Entry 7Z0T (electron microscopy, 3.40 A resolution); this record covers chains C and G of the 7 polymer chains in the assembly.

== Chain C ==
Molecule: Formate hydrogenlyase subunit 3
Organism: Escherichia coli K-12
Reference sequence: P16429 (HYCC_ECOLI); residues 1-608 here = UniProt positions 1-608
Amino-acid sequence (608 residues; numbered 1 to 608; the number before each row is that of its first residue):
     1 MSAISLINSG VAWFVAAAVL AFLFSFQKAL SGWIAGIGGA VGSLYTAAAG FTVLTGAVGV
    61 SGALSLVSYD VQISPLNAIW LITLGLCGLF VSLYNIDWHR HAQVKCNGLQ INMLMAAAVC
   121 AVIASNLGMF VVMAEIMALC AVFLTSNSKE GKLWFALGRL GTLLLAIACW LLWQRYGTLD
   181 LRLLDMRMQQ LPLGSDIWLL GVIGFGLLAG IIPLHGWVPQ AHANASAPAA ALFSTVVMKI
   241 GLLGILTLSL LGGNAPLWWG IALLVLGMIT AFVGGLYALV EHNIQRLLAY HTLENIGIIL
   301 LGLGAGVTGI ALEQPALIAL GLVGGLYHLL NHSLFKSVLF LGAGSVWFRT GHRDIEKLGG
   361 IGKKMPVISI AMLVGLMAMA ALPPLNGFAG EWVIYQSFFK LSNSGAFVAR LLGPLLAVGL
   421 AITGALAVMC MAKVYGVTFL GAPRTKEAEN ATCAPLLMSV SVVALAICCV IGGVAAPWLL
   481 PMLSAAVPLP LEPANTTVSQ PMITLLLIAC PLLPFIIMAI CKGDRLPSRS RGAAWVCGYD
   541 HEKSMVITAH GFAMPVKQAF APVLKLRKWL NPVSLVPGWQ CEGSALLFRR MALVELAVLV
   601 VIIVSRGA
Not modelled in the structure: 1, 605-608
Reported in the primary citation:
  - mutagenesis - D354A, E391A: decreased catalytic activity (citing earlier work)
  - mutagenesis - E135A, H222A, K239A, T292A, H328A, K336A: unchanged catalytic activity (citing earlier work)

== Chain G ==
Molecule: Formate hydrogenlyase subunit 7
Organism: Escherichia coli K-12
Reference sequence: P16433 (HYCG_ECOLI); residue numbers follow UniProt; this construct covers 1-255
Amino-acid sequence (255 residues; each row starts with the number of its first residue):
     1 MSNLLGPRDA NGIPVPMTVD ESIASMKASL LKKIKRSAYV YRVDCGGCNG CEIEIFATLS
    61 PLFDAERFGI KVVPSPRHAD ILLFTGAVTR AMRSPALRAW QSAPDPKICI SYGACGNSGG
   121 IFHDLYCVWG GTDKIVPVDV YIPGCPPTPA ATLYGFAMAL GLLEQKIHAR GPGELDEQPA
   181 EILHGDMVQP LRVKVDREAR RLAGYRYGRQ IADDYLTQLG QGEEQVARWL EAENDPRLNE
   241 IVSHLNHVVE EARIR
Not modelled in the structure: 1-3, 253-255
Curated features (UniProtKB/Swiss-Prot):
  - binding site ([4Fe-4S] cluster): Cys-45, Cys-51, Cys-115, Cys-145
Bound ions: 4Fe-4S cluster Fe: Cys-48, Cys-51, Cys-115, Cys-145
Ligand contacts: 4Fe-4S cluster (SF4): Gly-47, Cys-48, Gly-50, Cys-51, Gly-113, Ala-114, Cys-115, Gly-144, Cys-145, Pro-146

== Interface between chain C and chain G ==
Pairs across the interface (23; chain C residue first):
  Asp-524(C) / Met-26(G)
  Asp-524(C) / Ser-29(G)  hydrogen bond
  Asp-524(C) / Lys-33(G)  salt bridge
  Leu-526(C) / Ile-23(G)  hydrophobic
  Leu-526(C) / Met-26(G)  hydrophobic
  Leu-526(C) / Asp-105(G)
  Arg-529(C) / Gln-101(G)  hydrogen bond (side chain-backbone)
  Arg-529(C) / Ala-103(G)  hydrogen bond (side chain-backbone)
  Arg-529(C) / Pro-104(G)
  Arg-529(C) / Asp-105(G)  salt bridge
  Arg-531(C) / Gln-101(G)  hydrogen bond (side chain-backbone)
  Ala-533(C) / Arg-77(G)  hydrogen bond (backbone-side chain)
  Trp-535(C) / Tyr-41(G)
  Trp-535(C) / Ser-75(G)
  Trp-535(C) / Pro-76(G)
  Trp-535(C) / Arg-77(G)
  Trp-535(C) / Arg-98(G)
  Trp-535(C) / Ala-99(G)
  Trp-535(C) / Ser-102(G)
  Gly-538(C) / Pro-95(G)
  Gly-538(C) / Arg-98(G)  hydrogen bond (backbone-side chain)
  Tyr-539(C) / Arg-98(G)
  Asp-540(C) / Arg-98(G)
Interface residues without a listed pair, chain C (10 interface residues in all): Ala-534
Interface residues without a listed pair, chain G (18 interface residues in all): Leu-30, Pro-106

== In short ==
Chain C and chain G form an interface of 10 and 18 residues respectively; the contacts include 6 hydrogen
bonds and 2 salt bridges. Among the polar pairs are Asp-524(C)/Lys-33(G), Arg-529(C)/Asp-105(G) and
Asp-524(C)/Ser-29(G). The paper reports that D354A and E391A of chain C reduce catalytic activity; E135A,
H222A and K239A of chain C, among others, leave catalytic activity unchanged; 8 substitutions were tested in
all.
Chain C is Formate hydrogenlyase subunit 3 and chain G is Formate hydrogenlyase subunit 7, both from
Escherichia coli K-12; the structure, Structure of the Escherichia coli formate hydrogenlyase complex (aerobic
preparation, composite structure), was determined by electron microscopy, deposited together with 7Z0S.
